Entry 8YX4 (X-ray diffraction, 2.28 A resolution); this record covers chain A.

[Chain A]
Molecule: Papain-like protease nsp3
Source organism: Severe acute respiratory syndrome coronavirus 2
Notes: EC 3.4.19.12, 3.4.22.-
UniProtKB: P0DTD1 (R1AB_SARS2); residues 1-315 here correspond to UniProt positions 1564-1878 (UniProt number = residue number + 1563)
Amino-acid sequence (316 residues; row label = number of the first residue in the row; numbering starts at 0):
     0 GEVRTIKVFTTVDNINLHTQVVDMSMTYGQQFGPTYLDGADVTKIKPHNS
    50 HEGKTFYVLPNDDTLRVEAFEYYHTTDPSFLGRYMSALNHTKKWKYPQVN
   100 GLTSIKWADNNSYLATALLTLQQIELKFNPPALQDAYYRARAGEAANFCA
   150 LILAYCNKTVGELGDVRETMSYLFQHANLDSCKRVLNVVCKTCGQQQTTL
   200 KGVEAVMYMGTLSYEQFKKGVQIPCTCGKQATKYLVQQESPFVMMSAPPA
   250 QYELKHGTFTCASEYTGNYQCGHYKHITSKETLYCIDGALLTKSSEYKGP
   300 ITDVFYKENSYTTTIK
Not modelled in the structure: 0-3, 315
Differences from the reference sequence: expression tag (0); engineered mutation Ser-111 (Cys1674 in P0DTD1)
Metal / ion sites: Cd2+ site 1: Asp-62, His-73; Cd2+ site 2: His-89, Asp-108, Cys-270; Cd2+ site 3 near His-175 (its only coordinating residue here); Cd2+ site 4 near His-255 (its only coordinating residue here); Zn2+: Glu-263, Cys-284; Cd2+ site 5 near Cys-270 (its only coordinating residue here)
Ligand contacts: A1LZ6 (2-methyl-N-[1-(1-methyl-2-oxidanylidene-benzo[cd]indol-6-yl)cyclopropyl]-5-[3-(4-methyl-4-oxidanyl-piperidin-1-yl)azetidin-1-yl]benzamide): Leu-162, Gly-163, Asp-164, Glu-167, Met-208, Pro-247, Pro-248, Tyr-264, Tyr-268, Gln-269, Tyr-273, Thr-301
Swiss-Prot annotation at these positions:
  - zinc finger: Cys-189 to Cys-226 (C4-type)
  - active site (For PL-PRO activity): His-272, Asp-286
  - binding site (Zn(2+)): Cys-189, Cys-192, Cys-224, Cys-226
Reported in the primary citation:
  - binding site for A1LZ6: Asp-164, Pro-247, Pro-248, Tyr-268, Gln-269

[Summary]
Chain A binds compound A1LZ6. Asp-62 and His-73 form the Cd2+ site 1. His-89, Asp-108 and Cys-270 coordinate
Cd2+ site 2. UniProt lists active-site residues His-272 and Asp-286 and 4 Zn2+-binding residues. The paper
reports a binding site for A1LZ6 at Asp-164, Pro-247 and Pro-248 among others.
Chain A is Papain-like protease nsp3 (Severe acute respiratory syndrome coronavirus 2); the structure, Crystal
Structure of SARS CoV-2 Papain-like Protease PLpro-C111S in Complex with GZNL-P31, was determined by X-ray
diffraction (same publication as 8YX2, 8YX3 and 8YX5).
